PDB entry 8K38 | electron microscopy, 3.20 A resolution | chains M and X of the 24 polymer chains in the assembly

== Chain M (and X) ==
Molecule: Head completion protein
Source organism: Escherichia phage Lambda
Notes: chain X of this document is another copy of the same molecule, construct and numbering; everything in this record applies to it too
Reference sequence: P68660 (HCP_LAMBD); residues 1-68 here = UniProt positions 1-68
Chain sequence (68 residues; row label = number of the first residue in the row):
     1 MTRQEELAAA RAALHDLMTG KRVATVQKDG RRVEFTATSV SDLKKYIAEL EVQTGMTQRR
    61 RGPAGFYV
Unresolved in the structure: 1-3

== Interface between chain M and chain X ==
Residue-residue contacts (25):
  His-15(M) / Glu-6(X)
  His-15(M) / Tyr-46(X)
  Leu-17(M) / Thr-36(X)
  Met-18(M) / Arg-22(X)  hydrogen bond (backbone-side chain)
  Met-18(M) / Thr-38(X)
  Met-18(M) / Tyr-46(X)  hydrophobic
  Thr-19(M) / Ala-13(X)
  Thr-19(M) / Arg-22(X)  hydrogen bond (backbone-side chain)
  Gly-20(M) / Arg-22(X)
  Gly-20(M) / Phe-35(X)
  Arg-22(M) / Phe-35(X)
  Arg-22(M) / Thr-36(X)  hydrogen bond (backbone-backbone)
  Val-23(M) / Val-33(X)  hydrophobic
  Val-23(M) / Glu-34(X)
  Ala-24(M) / Glu-34(X)  hydrogen bond (backbone-backbone)
  Ala-24(M) / Thr-36(X)
  Thr-25(M) / Val-33(X)
  Thr-25(M) / Glu-34(X)  hydrogen bond (backbone-backbone)
  Val-26(M) / Arg-32(X)
  Gln-27(M) / Gly-30(X)
  Gln-27(M) / Arg-31(X)
  Gln-27(M) / Arg-32(X)  hydrogen bond (backbone-backbone)
  Lys-28(M) / Arg-31(X)
  Asp-29(M) / Gly-30(X)
  Val-40(M) / Asp-42(X)
Also at the interface, not in a pair above, chain M (19 interface residues in all): Leu-14, Lys-21, Ala-37, Lys-44, Arg-59
Also at the interface, not in a pair above, chain X (16 interface residues in all): Ala-9, Leu-43, Glu-49

== Overview ==
19 residues of chain M face 16 of chain X across their interface, with 6 hydrogen bonds. Polar contacts
include Met-18(M)/Arg-22(X), Thr-19(M)/Arg-22(X) and Arg-22(M)/Thr-36(X).
Chain M and chain X are both Head completion protein (Escherichia phage Lambda); the structure, The structure
of bacteriophage lambda portal-adaptor, was determined by electron microscopy (same publication as 8K35, 8K36,
8K37 and 8K39).
